Entry 2Y1L (X-ray diffraction, 1.80 A resolution); this record covers chains A and C of the 7 polymer chains in the assembly.

[Chain A (and C)]
Molecule: Caspase-8 subunit p18
Organism: Homo sapiens
Notes: fragment: p18 subunit, residues 218-374; chain C of this document is another copy of the same molecule, construct and numbering; everything in this record applies to it too
UniProt: Q14790 (CASP8_HUMAN); residue numbers follow UniProt; this construct covers 217-374
Amino-acid sequence (159 residues; numbered 216 to 374; the number before each row is that of its first residue):
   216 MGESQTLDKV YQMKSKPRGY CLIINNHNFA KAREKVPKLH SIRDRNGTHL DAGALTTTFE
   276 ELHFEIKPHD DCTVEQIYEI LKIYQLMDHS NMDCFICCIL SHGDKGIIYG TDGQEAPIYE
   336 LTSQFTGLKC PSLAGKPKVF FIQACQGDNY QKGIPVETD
Not modelled in the structure: 216-221, 372-374 (chain C: 216-222, 371-374)
Construct notes: initiating methionine (216); conflict G217 (Ser in Q14790)
UniProt features mapped onto this chain:
  - active site: H317, C360
  - site: D374 (Cleavage)
  - modified residue: K224 (N6-acetyllysine), Y334 (Phosphotyrosine)
  - natural variant: R248 (R248W: In CASP8D), D285 (D285H: Associated with protection against breast cancer)
  - mutagenesis: C360 (C360A: Does not affect localization to lamellipodia of migrating cells. Prevents DISC-mediated processing of CASP8; C360S: Abolishes interaction with UBR2)

[Interface between chain A and chain C]
Contacting residue pairs - 11 pairs, chain A then chain C:
  G342(A) - I369(C)
  L343(A) - K367(C)
  L343(A) - I369(C)  hydrophobic
  A349(A) - I369(C)  hydrophobic
  K367(A) - L343(C)
  I369(A) - G342(C)
  I369(A) - L343(C)  hydrophobic
  I369(A) - A349(C)  hydrophobic
  P370(A) - A349(C)
  V371(A) - A349(C)
  V371(A) - G350(C)
Also at the interface, not in a pair above, chain C (7 interface residues in all): P370

[Overview]
Chain A and chain C each contribute 7 residues to their interface. UniProt lists active-site residues H317(A)
and C360(A) and one mutagenesis site on chain A.
Chain A and chain C are both Caspase-8 subunit p18 (Homo sapiens); the structure, Caspase-8 in Complex with
DARPin-8.4, was determined by X-ray diffraction.
